Entry 8PE3 (X-ray diffraction, 1.96 A resolution); this record covers chains A and B of the 5 polymer chains in the assembly.

Chain A (and B):
Protein: CRISPR system endoribonuclease Csm6'
From: Streptococcus thermophilus
Notes: EC 3.1.-.-; chain B of this document is another copy of the same molecule, construct and numbering; everything in this record applies to it too
UniProtKB: A0A0A7HFE6 (CSM6B_STRTR); residues 3-386 here = UniProt positions 3-386
Chain sequence (390 residues; numbered -3 to 386; the number before each row is that of its first residue; numbers below 1 keep their minus sign (Gly-3 is residue -3)):
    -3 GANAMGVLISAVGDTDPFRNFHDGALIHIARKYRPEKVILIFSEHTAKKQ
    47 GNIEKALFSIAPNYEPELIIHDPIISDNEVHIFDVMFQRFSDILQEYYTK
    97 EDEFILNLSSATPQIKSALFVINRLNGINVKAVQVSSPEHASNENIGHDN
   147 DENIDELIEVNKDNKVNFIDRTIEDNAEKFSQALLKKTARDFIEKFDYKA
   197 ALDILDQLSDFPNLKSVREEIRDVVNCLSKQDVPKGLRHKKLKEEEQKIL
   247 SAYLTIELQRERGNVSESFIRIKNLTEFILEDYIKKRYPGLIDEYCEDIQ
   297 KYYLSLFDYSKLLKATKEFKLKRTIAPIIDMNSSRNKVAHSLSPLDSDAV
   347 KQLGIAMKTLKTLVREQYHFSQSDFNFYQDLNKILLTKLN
Not modelled in the structure: 295-298 (chain B: -3 to -1, 295-298, 333-336)
Differences from the reference sequence: expression tag (-3 to 2); variant Ala21 (Ser in A0A0A7HFE6), Lys281 (Glu in A0A0A7HFE6), Gln375 (His in A0A0A7HFE6)
UniProt features mapped onto this chain:
  - mutagenesis: Arg331 to His336 (No ssRNase activity even in presence of cOA)
From the paper describing this entry:
  - binding site for Cyclic hexaadenosine monophosphate (cA6): Asp10, Thr11, Arg15, Asp19, Ser39, Asp73, His77, Ser105, Ala107, Gln110, Lys112, Ser133, His136, Ala137, Asn139, Arg167
  - catalytic residues: Arg331, His336
  - mutagenesis - R331E, H336A: abolished catalytic activity
  - mutagenesis - D80Y, S105W: abolished catalytic activity with Cyclic hexaadenosine monophosphate (cA6)
  - mutagenesis - H336A: unchanged catalytic activity on cA6
  - mutagenesis - S105W: decreased catalytic activity on cA6
  - conformationally variable residues (domain motion): Asp80, Phe303, Arg331

Interface between chain A and chain B:
Pairs across the interface (117; chain A residue first):
  Asp10(A) - Ser138(B)  hydrogen bond
  Asp10(A) - Glu140(B)
  His41(A) - Ser138(B)
  His41(A) - Glu140(B)  salt bridge
  His77(A) - Gln130(B)  hydrogen bond (backbone-side chain)
  Ile78(A) - Gln130(B)
  Phe79(A) - Leu104(B)
  Phe79(A) - Lys112(B)
  Phe79(A) - Phe116(B)  hydrophobic
  Phe79(A) - Gln130(B)  hydrogen bond (backbone-side chain)
  Asp80(A) - Asp171(B)
  Asp80(A) - Ala173(B)
  Asp80(A) - Glu174(B)  hydrogen bond (side chain-backbone)
  Asp80(A) - Lys175(B)  hydrogen bond (side chain-backbone)
  Asp80(A) - Phe176(B)  hydrogen bond (side chain-backbone)
  Phe83(A) - Phe176(B)  hydrophobic
  Phe83(A) - Ala179(B)  hydrophobic
  Gln84(A) - Lys175(B)
  Gln91(A) - Asn386(B)
  Leu104(A) - Phe79(B)
  Pro109(A) - Pro109(B)  hydrophobic
  Pro109(A) - Lys112(B)
  Gln110(A) - Gln130(B)
  Lys112(A) - Phe79(B)
  Ser113(A) - Ser113(B)  hydrogen bond
  Phe116(A) - Phe79(B)  hydrophobic
  Val117(A) - Val117(B)  hydrophobic
  Leu121(A) - Phe176(B)  hydrophobic
  Leu121(A) - Ala179(B)  hydrophobic
  Leu121(A) - Leu180(B)  hydrophobic
  Leu121(A) - Lys183(B)
  Leu121(A) - Arg186(B)  hydrogen bond (backbone-side chain)
  Asn122(A) - Arg186(B)
  Gln130(A) - His77(B)
  Gln130(A) - Ile78(B)
  Gln130(A) - Phe79(B)
  Gln130(A) - Gln110(B)
  Ser138(A) - Asp10(B)  hydrogen bond
  Ser138(A) - His41(B)
  Glu140(A) - Asp10(B)
  Glu140(A) - His41(B)  salt bridge
  Glu140(A) - His144(B)
  Glu140(A) - Asn146(B)  hydrogen bond
  Asn141(A) - Asp147(B)
  His144(A) - Glu140(B)
  Asn146(A) - Glu140(B)  hydrogen bond
  Ala173(A) - Asp80(B)
  Glu174(A) - Asp80(B)  hydrogen bond (backbone-side chain)
  Lys175(A) - Asp80(B)  hydrogen bond (backbone-side chain)
  Lys175(A) - Gln84(B)
  Phe176(A) - Asp80(B)  hydrogen bond (backbone-side chain)
  Phe176(A) - Phe83(B)  hydrophobic
  Ala179(A) - Phe83(B)  hydrophobic
  Ala179(A) - Leu121(B)  hydrophobic
  Leu180(A) - Leu121(B)  hydrophobic
  Lys183(A) - Leu121(B)
  Lys183(A) - Thr184(B)
  Thr184(A) - Lys183(B)  hydrogen bond
  Thr184(A) - Asp187(B)  hydrogen bond
  Arg186(A) - Leu121(B)
  Asp187(A) - Thr184(B)  hydrogen bond
  Asp187(A) - Phe188(B)
  Phe188(A) - Asp187(B)
  Phe188(A) - Phe188(B)  hydrophobic
  Lys191(A) - Phe188(B)
  Lys191(A) - Ala196(B)
  Lys191(A) - Asp199(B)
  Asp193(A) - Asp193(B)
  Lys195(A) - Glu257(B)
  Lys195(A) - Arg258(B)
  Ala196(A) - Lys191(B)
  Asp199(A) - Lys191(B)  salt bridge
  Ser225(A) - Gly259(B)
  Ser225(A) - Val261(B)
  Ser225(A) - Ser262(B)
  Lys226(A) - Pro340(B)
  Lys226(A) - Leu341(B)  hydrogen bond (backbone-backbone)
  Gln227(A) - Ser262(B)  hydrogen bond
  Gln227(A) - Ser337(B)  hydrogen bond (side chain-backbone)
  Gln227(A) - Leu338(B)
  Gln227(A) - Ser339(B)
  Gln227(A) - Pro340(B)
  Asp228(A) - Pro340(B)
  Lys244(A) - Leu338(B)
  Gln255(A) - Asn260(B)  hydrogen bond
  Glu257(A) - Lys195(B)
  Arg258(A) - Asp193(B)  salt bridge
  Arg258(A) - Lys195(B)
  Arg258(A) - Arg258(B)  hydrogen bond (backbone-side chain)
  Gly259(A) - Ser225(B)
  Asn260(A) - Gln255(B)  hydrogen bond
  Asn260(A) - Arg258(B)  hydrogen bond
  Asn260(A) - Arg267(B)
  Val261(A) - Ser225(B)
  Ser262(A) - Leu224(B)
  Ser262(A) - Ser225(B)  hydrogen bond (backbone-backbone)
  Glu263(A) - Asn260(B)  hydrogen bond
  Glu263(A) - Glu263(B)
  Leu271(A) - Leu338(B)  hydrophobic
  Phe274(A) - Leu338(B)  hydrophobic
  Lys333(A) - Gln227(B)
  Val334(A) - Gln227(B)
  Val334(A) - Asn270(B)
  Ala335(A) - Asn270(B)  hydrogen bond (backbone-side chain)
  His336(A) - Asn270(B)
  Ser337(A) - Gln227(B)
  Leu338(A) - Lys244(B)
  Leu338(A) - Ala248(B)  hydrophobic
  Leu338(A) - Leu271(B)  hydrophobic
  Leu338(A) - Phe274(B)  hydrophobic
  Ser339(A) - Gln227(B)
  Pro340(A) - Lys226(B)
  Pro340(A) - Gln227(B)
  Pro340(A) - Asp228(B)
  Leu341(A) - Lys226(B)  hydrogen bond (backbone-backbone)
  Asn386(A) - Gln91(B)
  Asn386(A) - Asn122(B)
Also at the interface, not in a pair above, chain A (73 interface residues in all): Ser132, Ile169, Asp171, Leu224, Ile245, Ala248, Asn270, Val346
Also at the interface, not in a pair above, chain B (70 interface residues in all): Asn141, Ile169, Glu273, Arg331

Overview:
73 residues of chain A face 70 of chain B across their interface, with 28 hydrogen bonds and 4 salt bridges.
Polar contacts include His41(A)-Glu140(B), Asp199(A)-Lys191(B) and Arg258(A)-Asp193(B). From the paper:
catalytic residues Arg331(A) and His336(A); R331E and H336A of chain A abolish catalytic activity; 4
substitutions were tested in all.
Both chains are CRISPR system endoribonuclease Csm6' (Streptococcus thermophilus). Entry 8PE3 (Structure of
Csm6' from Streptococcus thermophilus in complex with cyclic hexa-adenylate (cA6)) was determined by X-ray
diffraction (same publication as 8PCW).
